Entry 6ZJA (electron microscopy, 2.00 A resolution); this record covers chains K and J of the 24 polymer chains in the assembly.

[Chain K]
Name: Urease subunit alpha
Organism: Helicobacter pylori
Notes: EC 3.5.1.5
Reference sequence: A0A293SGE9 (A0A293SGE9_HELPX); residue numbers follow UniProt; this construct covers 1-238
Chain sequence (238 residues; numbered 1 to 238; the number before each row is that of its first residue):
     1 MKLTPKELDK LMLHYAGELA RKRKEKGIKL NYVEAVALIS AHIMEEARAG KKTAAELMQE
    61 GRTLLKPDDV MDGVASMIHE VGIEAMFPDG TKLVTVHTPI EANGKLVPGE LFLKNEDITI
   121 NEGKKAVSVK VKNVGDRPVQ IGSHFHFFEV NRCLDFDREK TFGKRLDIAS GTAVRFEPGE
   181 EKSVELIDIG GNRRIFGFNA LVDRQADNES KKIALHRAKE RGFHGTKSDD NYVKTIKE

[Chain J]
Name: Urease subunit beta
Organism: Helicobacter pylori
Notes: EC 3.5.1.5
Reference sequence: A0A086RWB6 (A0A086RWB6_HELPX); numbering as in UniProt (aligned over 1-569)
Chain sequence (569 residues; row label = number of the first residue in the row):
     1 MKKISRKEYV SMYGPTTGDK VRLGDTDLIA EVEHDYTIYG EELKFGGGKT LREGMSQSNN
    61 PSKEELDLII TNALIVDYTG IYKADIGIKD GKIAGIGKGG NKDMQDGVKN NLSVGPATEA
   121 LAGEGLIVTA GGIDTHIHFI SPQQIPTAFA SGVTTMIGGG TGPADGTNAT TITPGRRNLK
   181 WMLRAAEEYS MNLGFLAKGN TSNDASLADQ IEAGAIGFKI HEDWGTTPSA INHALDVADK
   241 YDVQVAIHTD TLNEAGCVED TMAAIAGRTM HTFHTEGAGG GHAPDIIKVA GEHNILPAST
   301 NPTIPFTVNT EAEHMDMLMV CHHLDKSIKE DVQFADSRIR PQTIAAEDTL HDMGIFSITS
   361 SDSQAMGRVG EVITRTWQTA DKNKKEFGRL KEEKGDNDNF RIKRYLSKYT INPAIAHGIS
   421 EYVGSVEVGK VADLVLWSPA FFGVKPNMII KGGFIALSQM GDANASIPTP QPVYYREMFA
   481 HHGKAKYDAN ITFVSQAAYD KGIKEELGLE RQVLPVKNCR NITKKDMQFN DTTAHIEVNP
   541 ETYHVFVDGK EVTSKPANKV SLAQLFSIF
Modified positions: Lys219 (lysine nz-carboxylic acid; KCX)
Metal / ion sites: Ni2+ site 1: His136, His138, Lys219, Asp362; Ni2+ site 2: Lys219, His248, His274 (together with bound)
Ligand contacts: bound (DJM; 2-{[1-(3,5-dimethylphenyl)-1H-imidazol-2-yl]sulfanyl}-N-hydroxyacetamide): Ala169, Lys219, His221, Asp223, His248, His274, Ala278, Gly279, Met317, Leu318, Cys321, His322, Arg338, Asp362, Ala365, Met366
From the paper describing this entry:
  - binding site for bound: His221, Cys321, His322, Ile467
  - post-translational modification sites: Lys219

[How chain K and chain J interact]
Contacting residue pairs (87; chain K residue first):
  Met1(K) - Lys445(J)
  Met1(K) - Gln471(J)  hydrogen bond (backbone-side chain)
  Met1(K) - Pro472(J)  hydrophobic
  Met1(K) - Val473(J)
  Lys2(K) - Phe441(J)
  Lys2(K) - Lys445(J)  hydrogen bond (backbone-side chain)
  Lys2(K) - Pro446(J)
  Lys2(K) - Gln459(J)
  Lys2(K) - Val473(J)  hydrogen bond (backbone-backbone)
  Lys2(K) - Tyr475(J)
  Leu3(K) - Val473(J)  hydrogen bond (backbone-backbone)
  Leu3(K) - Tyr474(J)
  Leu3(K) - Tyr475(J)  hydrogen bond (backbone-backbone)
  Lys6(K) - Ser567(J)
  Lys6(K) - Phe569(J)  hydrogen bond (side chain-backbone)
  Glu7(K) - Lys445(J)  salt bridge
  Glu7(K) - Ser567(J)  hydrogen bond
  Glu7(K) - Ile568(J)  hydrogen bond (side chain-backbone)
  Lys10(K) - Phe569(J)
  Leu11(K) - Phe569(J)
  Met44(K) - Phe569(J)  hydrophobic
  Ala47(K) - Gln564(J)
  Arg48(K) - Gln564(J)
  Thr53(K) - Asn309(J)
  Ala54(K) - Asn309(J)
  Met58(K) - Asp316(J)
  Glu80(K) - Val320(J)
  Glu84(K) - Arg368(J)  salt bridge
  Met86(K) - Ala563(J)
  Met86(K) - Gln564(J)  hydrogen bond (backbone-side chain)
  Met86(K) - Ser567(J)
  Met86(K) - Phe569(J)
  Phe87(K) - Gln564(J)
  Pro88(K) - Lys559(J)
  Pro88(K) - Val560(J)  hydrogen bond (backbone-backbone)
  Pro88(K) - Gln564(J)
  Asp89(K) - Thr307(J)
  Asp89(K) - Asn309(J)  hydrogen bond
  Asp89(K) - Asn558(J)
  Asp89(K) - Val560(J)
  Gly90(K) - Val560(J)
  Thr91(K) - Arg368(J)
  Thr91(K) - Glu371(J)  hydrogen bond
  Thr91(K) - Arg375(J)  hydrogen bond (backbone-side chain)
  Lys92(K) - Thr307(J)  hydrogen bond
  Lys92(K) - Glu313(J)
  Lys92(K) - Arg368(J)
  Leu93(K) - Glu313(J)  hydrogen bond (backbone-side chain)
  Leu93(K) - Met317(J)  hydrophobic
  Leu93(K) - Arg368(J)
  Thr95(K) - Asp316(J)
  His97(K) - Asp316(J)  salt bridge
  His97(K) - Val320(J)
  Asp136(K) - Pro540(J)
  Arg137(K) - Cys257(J)
  Arg137(K) - Val258(J)
  Arg137(K) - Glu259(J)  salt bridge
  Arg137(K) - Pro284(J)
  Arg137(K) - Asp285(J)  salt bridge
  Pro138(K) - Leu252(J)
  Pro138(K) - Asn253(J)  hydrogen bond (backbone-side chain)
  Val139(K) - Leu252(J)
  Val139(K) - Asn253(J)
  Gln140(K) - Leu252(J)  hydrogen bond (backbone-backbone)
  Gln140(K) - Glu254(J)
  Ile141(K) - Glu254(J)
  Gly142(K) - Glu254(J)  hydrogen bond (backbone-side chain)
  Phe145(K) - Glu254(J)
  Phe145(K) - Ala255(J)  hydrophobic
  Val150(K) - Glu254(J)
  Asn151(K) - Asn253(J)  hydrogen bond (side chain-backbone)
  Asn151(K) - Glu254(J)  hydrogen bond (backbone-backbone)
  Asn151(K) - Ala255(J)
  Asn151(K) - Gly256(J)
  Asn151(K) - Cys257(J)
  Arg152(K) - Asp260(J)  salt bridge
  Arg175(K) - Glu330(J)
  Arg175(K) - Gln333(J)  hydrogen bond (side chain-backbone)
  Arg175(K) - Phe334(J)
  Arg175(K) - Ser337(J)
  Glu177(K) - Gln333(J)
  Lys182(K) - Glu330(J)  salt bridge
  Gly197(K) - Ser229(J)
  Phe198(K) - Thr227(J)
  Phe198(K) - Ala255(J)
  Asn199(K) - Pro228(J)
  Asn199(K) - Ala255(J)  hydrogen bond (side chain-backbone)
Other interface residues (no listed pair), chain K (46 interface residues in all): Thr4, His14, Glu45, Ala200
Other interface residues (no listed pair), chain J (51 interface residues in all): Ser202, Ala283, Val308, Thr310, Ala557, Phe566

[Overview]
The interface between chain K and chain J involves 46 residues on one side and 51 on the other, with 22
hydrogen bonds and 7 salt bridges. Polar pairs include Glu7(K)-Lys445(J), Glu84(K)-Arg368(J) and
His97(K)-Asp316(J). From the paper: a binding site for bound at His221(J), Cys321(J) and His322(J) among
others; a modification site at Lys219(J).
Here chain K is Urease subunit alpha and chain J is Urease subunit beta, both from Helicobacter pylori. Entry
6ZJA (Helicobacter pylori urease with inhibitor bound in the active site) was determined by electron
microscopy, deposited together with 6QSU.
